PDB entry 6HVX | X-ray diffraction, 2.80 A resolution | chains H and Z of the 28 polymer chains in the assembly

[Chain H]
Molecule: Proteasome subunit beta type-2
Source organism: Saccharomyces cerevisiae (strain ATCC 204508 / S288c)
Notes: EC 3.4.25.1
UniProtKB: P25043 (PSB2_YEAST); residues 1-232 here correspond to UniProt positions 30-261 (UniProt number = residue number + 29)
Sequence (232 residues; each row starts with the number of its first residue):
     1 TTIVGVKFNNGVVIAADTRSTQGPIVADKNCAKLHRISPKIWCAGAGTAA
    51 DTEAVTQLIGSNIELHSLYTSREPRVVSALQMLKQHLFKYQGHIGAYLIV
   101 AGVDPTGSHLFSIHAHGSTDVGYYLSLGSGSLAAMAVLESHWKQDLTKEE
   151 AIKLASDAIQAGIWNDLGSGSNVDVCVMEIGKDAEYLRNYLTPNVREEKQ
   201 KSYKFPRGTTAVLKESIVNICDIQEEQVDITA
Disordered / not traced: 223-232
Curated features (UniProtKB/Swiss-Prot):
  - active site: T1 (Nucleophile)
Covalent attachments: compound GQH linked to T1
Small-molecule neighbours: GQH ((2S)-N-[(2S)-1-[[(2S)-1-[4-(aminomethyl)phenyl]-4-methylsulfonyl-butan-2-yl]amino]-1-oxidanylidene-propan-2-yl]-2-[[(2S)-2-azido-3-phenyl-propanoyl]amino]-4-methyl-pentanamide): R19, S20, T21, Q22, A27, C31, A32, K33, G45, A46, G47, T48, A49, T52, E53, G128, S129
Reported in the primary citation:
  - binding site for GQH: T1

[Chain Z]
Molecule: Proteasome subunit beta type-6
Source organism: Saccharomyces cerevisiae (strain ATCC 204508 / S288c)
Notes: EC 3.4.25.1
UniProtKB: P23724 (PSB6_YEAST); residues 1-222 here correspond to UniProt positions 20-241 (UniProt number = residue number + 19)
Sequence (222 residues; each row starts with the number of its first residue):
     1 QFNPYGDNGGTILGIAGEDFAVLAGDTRNITDYSINSRYEPKVFDCGDNI
    51 VMSANGFAADGDALVKRFKNSVKWYHFDHNDKKLSINSAARNIQHLLYGK
   101 RFFPYYVHTIIAGLDEDGKGAVYSFDPVGSYEREQCRAGGAAASLIMPFL
   151 DNQVNFKNQYEPGTNGKVKKPLKYLSVEEVIKLVRDSFTSATERHIQVGD
   201 GLEILIVTKDGVRKEFYELKRD
Metal / ion sites: Mg2+: T192, H195, V198
Small-molecule neighbours: GQH ((2S)-N-[(2S)-1-[[(2S)-1-[4-(aminomethyl)phenyl]-4-methylsulfonyl-butan-2-yl]amino]-1-oxidanylidene-propan-2-yl]-2-[[(2S)-2-azido-3-phenyl-propanoyl]amino]-4-methyl-pentanamide): P104, Y106, D126, P127, V128, S130

[Interface between chain H and chain Z]
Residue-residue contacts - 55 pairs, chain H then chain Z:
  R19(H) - I196(Z)
  R19(H) - D222(Z)  salt bridge
  P24(H) - R194(Z)
  P24(H) - H195(Z)
  P24(H) - I196(Z)  hydrogen bond (backbone-backbone)
  I25(H) - R194(Z)
  I25(H) - H195(Z)
  V26(H) - E193(Z)
  V26(H) - R194(Z)  hydrogen bond (backbone-side chain)
  V26(H) - I196(Z)  hydrophobic
  A27(H) - R194(Z)  hydrogen bond (backbone-side chain)
  K29(H) - E193(Z)  salt bridge
  K29(H) - R194(Z)
  I163(H) - D222(Z)
  W164(H) - I35(Z)
  W164(H) - R38(Z)  hydrogen bond (backbone-side chain)
  W164(H) - R221(Z)
  W164(H) - D222(Z)
  N165(H) - Y33(Z)
  N165(H) - R38(Z)
  D166(H) - Y33(Z)
  D166(H) - D222(Z)
  L167(H) - R28(Z)
  L167(H) - I30(Z)  hydrophobic
  L167(H) - D32(Z)
  L167(H) - Y33(Z)  hydrogen bond (backbone-backbone)
  L167(H) - I35(Z)  hydrophobic
  L167(H) - I196(Z)
  G168(H) - Y33(Z)
  S169(H) - D222(Z)
  G170(H) - D222(Z)
  S171(H) - D222(Z)  hydrogen bond (backbone-side chain)
  N194(H) - K220(Z)  hydrogen bond (backbone-side chain)
  N194(H) - D222(Z)
  R196(H) - T189(Z)  hydrogen bond
  R196(H) - S190(Z)  hydrogen bond
  R196(H) - E193(Z)
  E197(H) - R185(Z)  salt bridge
  K199(H) - D186(Z)
  Q200(H) - R185(Z)
  Q200(H) - D186(Z)  hydrogen bond (backbone-side chain)
  K201(H) - E179(Z)
  K201(H) - D186(Z)
  Y203(H) - F149(Z)
  Y203(H) - Q153(Z)
  Y203(H) - L183(Z)
  Y203(H) - D186(Z)  hydrogen bond
  F205(H) - N152(Z)
  F205(H) - Q159(Z)
  R207(H) - P162(Z)
  G208(H) - P162(Z)
  T209(H) - Q159(Z)
  T209(H) - Y160(Z)  hydrogen bond (backbone-backbone)
  A211(H) - Y160(Z)  hydrophobic
  A211(H) - G166(Z)
Interface residues without a listed pair, chain H (33 interface residues in all): T21, G23, D28, S129, V195, P206
Interface residues without a listed pair, chain Z (30 interface residues in all): S34, L145, N158, K182

[Overview]
33 residues of chain H and 30 residues of chain Z are in contact; the contacts include 12 hydrogen bonds and 3
salt bridges. Among the polar pairs are R19(H)-D222(Z), K29(H)-E193(Z) and E197(H)-R185(Z). Bound to chain Z:
compound GQH. Covalently linked compound GQH: at T1(H). The paper reports a binding site for GQH at T1(H).
Chain H is Proteasome subunit beta type-2 and chain Z is Proteasome subunit beta type-6, both from
Saccharomyces cerevisiae (strain ATCC 204508 / S288c); the structure, Yeast 20S proteasome in complex with 4,
was determined by X-ray diffraction, deposited together with 6HTB, 6HTC, 6HTD, 6HTP, 6HTR, 6HUB and 30 further
entries.
